Entry 7LNI (X-ray diffraction, 2.68 A resolution); this record covers chains A and D of the 3 polymer chains in the assembly.

# Chain A
Molecule: Site-specific DNA-methyltransferase (adenine-specific)
Organism: Clostridioides difficile
Notes: EC 2.1.1.72
Reference sequence: Q183J3 (Q183J3_CLOD6); numbering as in UniProt (aligned over 1-577)
Chain sequence (578 residues; numbered 0 to 577; the number before each row is that of its first residue; numbering starts at 0):
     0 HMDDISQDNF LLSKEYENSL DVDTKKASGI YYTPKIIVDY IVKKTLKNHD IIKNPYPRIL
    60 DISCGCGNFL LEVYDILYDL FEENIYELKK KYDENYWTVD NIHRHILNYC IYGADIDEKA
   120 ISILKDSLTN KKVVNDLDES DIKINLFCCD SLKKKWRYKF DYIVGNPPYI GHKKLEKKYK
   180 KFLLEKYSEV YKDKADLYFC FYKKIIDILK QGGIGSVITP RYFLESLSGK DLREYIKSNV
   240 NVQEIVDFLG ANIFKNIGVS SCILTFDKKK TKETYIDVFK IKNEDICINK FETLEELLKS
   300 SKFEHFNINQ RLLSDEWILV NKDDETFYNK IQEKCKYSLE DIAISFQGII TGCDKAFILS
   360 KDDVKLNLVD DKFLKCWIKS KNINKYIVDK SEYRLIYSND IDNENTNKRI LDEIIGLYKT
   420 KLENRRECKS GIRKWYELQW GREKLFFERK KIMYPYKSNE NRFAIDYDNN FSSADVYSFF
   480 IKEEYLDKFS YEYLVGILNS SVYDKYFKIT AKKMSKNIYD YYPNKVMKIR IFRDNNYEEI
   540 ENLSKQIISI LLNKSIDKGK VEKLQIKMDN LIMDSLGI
Disordered / not traced: 0-25, 132-136
Modified residues: Mse1 (selenomethionine); Mse452, Mse513, Mse526, Mse567, Mse572 (selenomethionine; parent Met)
Sequence notes: expression tag (0)
What the authors report for this chain:
  - binding site for DNA Strand 2: His171, Lys172, Arg425, Gln438, Tyr455, Ser472, Ala473
  - binding site for DNA Strand 1: Tyr30, Asn165, Pro166, Tyr168, His171, Lys173, Phe253, Gln346, Ile349, Trp439, Arg441, Lys456, Ser514, Ile517, Tyr521
  - specificity-determining residues: Gln346, Arg425

# Chain D
Molecule: DNA Strand 1
Sequence (14 nucleotides; row label = number of the first residue in the row):
     1 TTCAAAAAGT CCCA

# How chain A and chain D interact
Pairs across the interface (46):
  Tyr30(A) - DA8(D)  stacking on the base
  Asn165(A) - DA8(D)  hydrogen bond to the base
  Pro166(A) - DA8(D)  hydrogen bond to the base
  Pro167(A) - DA8(D)  base contact
  Tyr168(A) - DA8(D)  stacking on the base
  Gly170(A) - DA8(D)  phosphate contact
  His171(A) - DA6(D)  hydrogen bond to the base
  Lys172(A) - DA6(D)  base contact
  Lys173(A) - DA8(D)  salt bridge to the phosphate
  Lys173(A) - DT10(D)  salt bridge to the phosphate
  Lys193(A) - DA5(D)  base contact
  Lys193(A) - DA6(D)  sugar contact
  Tyr221(A) - DA7(D)  sugar contact
  Ser225(A) - DA6(D)  phosphate contact
  Leu226(A) - DA6(D)  phosphate contact
  Ser227(A) - DA5(D)  phosphate contact
  Ser227(A) - DA6(D)  hydrogen bond to the phosphate
  Phe253(A) - DA8(D)  base contact
  Ile256(A) - DA8(D)  phosphate contact
  Ile256(A) - DG9(D)  phosphate contact
  Gly257(A) - DA7(D)  sugar contact
  Gly257(A) - DG9(D)  hydrogen bond to the phosphate
  Val258(A) - DA8(D)  sugar contact
  Ser344(A) - DA4(D)  phosphate contact
  Phe345(A) - DA4(D)  phosphate contact
  Gln346(A) - DA4(D)  hydrogen bond to the phosphate
  Gln346(A) - DA5(D)  hydrogen bond to the base
  Ile349(A) - DA5(D)  base contact
  Ile431(A) - DT1(D)  base contact
  Trp439(A) - DT2(D)  base contact
  Trp439(A) - DC3(D)  base contact
  Trp439(A) - DA4(D)  base contact
  Arg441(A) - DC3(D)  salt bridge to the phosphate
  Arg441(A) - DA4(D)  hydrogen bond to the base
  Lys456(A) - DA7(D)  base contact
  Tyr476(A) - DA5(D)  hydrogen bond to the phosphate
  Lys511(A) - DA6(D)  salt bridge to the phosphate
  Lys511(A) - DA7(D)  salt bridge to the phosphate
  Mse513(A) - DA7(D)  sugar contact
  Ser514(A) - DA7(D)  hydrogen bond to the base
  Ser514(A) - DG9(D)  base contact
  Ile517(A) - DA7(D)  base contact
  Tyr521(A) - DA5(D)  phosphate contact
  Tyr521(A) - DA6(D)  hydrogen bond to the base
  Pro522(A) - DA5(D)  phosphate contact
  Asn523(A) - DA5(D)  hydrogen bond to the phosphate
Also at the interface, not in a pair above, chain A (38 interface residues in all): Asp195, Asn255, Glu426, Ala473

# Summary
38 residues of chain A face 10 of chain D across their interface; the contacts include 12 hydrogen bonds, 5
salt bridges and 2 aromatic stacking contacts. Polar contacts include Asn165(A)-DA8(D), Pro166(A)-DA8(D) and
His171(A)-DA6(D). From the paper: a binding site for DNA Strand 1 at Tyr30(A), Asn165(A) and Pro166(A) among
others; a binding site for DNA Strand 2 at His171(A), Lys172(A) and Arg425(A) among others.
Here chain A is Site-specific DNA-methyltransferase (adenine-specific) (Clostridioides difficile) and chain D
is DNA Strand 1. Entry 7LNI (SeMet CamA Adenine Methyltransferase Complexed to Cognate Substrate DNA) was
determined by X-ray diffraction (same publication as 7LNJ and 7LT5).
